3LU0 - chains B and D of the 5 polymer chains in the assembly; structure by electron microscopy, 11.20 A resolution (very low resolution: no residue pairs are listed; an interface is given only as per-side residue counts).

[Chain B]
Molecule: DNA-directed RNA polymerase subunit alpha
Source organism: Escherichia coli
Notes: EC 2.7.7.6
Reference sequence: P0A7Z4 (RPOA_ECOLI); numbering as in UniProt (aligned over 1-329)
Sequence (329 residues; numbered 1 to 329; the number before each row is that of its first residue):
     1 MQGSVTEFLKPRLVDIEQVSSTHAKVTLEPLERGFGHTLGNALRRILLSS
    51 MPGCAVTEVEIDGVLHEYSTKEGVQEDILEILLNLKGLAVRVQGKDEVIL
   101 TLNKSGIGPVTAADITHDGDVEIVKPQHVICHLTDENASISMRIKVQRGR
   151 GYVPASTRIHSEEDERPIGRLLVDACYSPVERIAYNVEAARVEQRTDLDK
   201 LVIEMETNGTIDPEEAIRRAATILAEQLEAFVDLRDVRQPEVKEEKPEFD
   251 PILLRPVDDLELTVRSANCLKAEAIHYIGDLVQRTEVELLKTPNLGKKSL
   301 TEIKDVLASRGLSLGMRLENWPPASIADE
Disordered / not traced: 236-329
Curated features (UniProtKB/Swiss-Prot):
  - region: E162 to E165 (Required for interaction with Crp at class II promoters)
  - modified residue: R265 (ADP-ribosylarginine), K297 (N6-acetyllysine), K298 (N6-acetyllysine)
  - mutagenesis: R45 (R45C: In rpoA112; temperature-sensitive, blocks RNA polymerase assembly), E162 to E165 (5-fold decrease in CRP-class II promoter-dependent transcription), E165 (E165K: 5-fold decrease in CRP-class II promoter-dependent transcription), R191 (R191C: In rpoA101; temperature-sensitive)

[Chain D]
Molecule: DNA-directed RNA polymerase subunit beta'
Source organism: Escherichia coli
Notes: EC 2.7.7.6
Reference sequence: P0A8T7 (RPOC_ECOLI); residue numbers follow UniProt; this construct covers 1-1407
Sequence (1407 residues; numbered 1 to 1407; the number before each row is that of its first residue):
     1 MKDLLKFLKAQTKTEEFDAIKIALASPDMIRSWSFGEVKKPETINYRTFK
    51 PERDGLFCARIFGPVKDYECLCGKYKRLKHRGVICEKCGVEVTQTKVRRE
   101 RMGHIELASPTAHIWFLKSLPSRIGLLLDMPLRDIERVLYFESYVVIEGG
   151 MTNLERQQILTEEQYLDALEEFGDEFDAKMGAEAIQALLKSMDLEQECEQ
   201 LREELNETNSETKRKKLTKRIKLLEAFVQSGNKPEWMILTVLPVLPPDLR
   251 PLVPLDGGRFATSDLNDLYRRVINRNNRLKRLLDLAAPDIIVRNEKRMLQ
   301 EAVDALLDNGRRGRAITGSNKRPLKSLADMIKGKQGRFRQNLLGKRVDYS
   351 GRSVITVGPYLRLHQCGLPKKMALELFKPFIYGKLELRGLATTIKAAKKM
   401 VEREEAVVWDILDEVIREHPVLLNRAPTLHRLGIQAFEPVLIEGKAIQLH
   451 PLVCAAYNADFDGDQMAVHVPLTLEAQLEARALMMSTNNILSPANGEPII
   501 VPSQDVVLGLYYMTRDCVNAKGEGMVLTGPKEAERLYRSGLASLHARVKV
   551 RITEYEKDANGELVAKTSLKDTTVGRAILWMIVPKGLPYSIVNQALGKKA
   601 ISKMLNTCYRILGLKPTVIFADQIMYTGFAYAARSGASVGIDDMVIPEKK
   651 HEIISEAEAEVAEIQEQFQSGLVTAGERYNKVIDIWAAANDRVSKAMMDN
   701 LQTETVINRDGQEEKQVSFNSIYMMADSGARGSAAQIRQLAGMRGLMAKP
   751 DGSIIETPITANFREGLNVLQYFISTHGARKGLADTALKTANSGYLTRRL
   801 VDVAQDLVVTEDDCGTHEGIMMTPVIEGGDVKEPLRDRVLGRVTAEDVLK
   851 PGTADILVPRNTLLHEQWCDLLEENSVDAVKVRSVVSCDTDFGVCAHCYG
   901 RDLARGHIINKGEAIGVIAAQSIGEPGTQLTMRTFHIGGAASRAAAESSI
   951 QVKNKGSIKLSNVKSVVNSSGKLVITSRNTELKLIDEFGRTKESYKVPYG
  1001 AVLAKGDGEQVAGGETVANWDPHTMPVITEVSGFVRFTDMIDGQTITRQT
  1051 DELTGLSSLVVLDSAERTAGGKDLRPALKIVDAQGNDVLIPGTDMPAQYF
  1101 LPGKAIVQLEDGVQISSGDTLARIPQESGGTKDITGGLPRVADLFEARRP
  1151 KEPAILAEISGIVSFGKETKGKRRLVITPVDGSDPYEEMIPKWRQLNVFE
  1201 GERVERGDVISDGPEAPHDILRLRGVHAVTRYIVNEVQDVYRLQGVKIND
  1251 KHIEVIVRQMLRKATIVNAGSSDFLEGEQVEYSRVKIANRELEANGKVGA
  1301 TYSRDLLGITKASLATESFISAASFQETTRVLTEAAVAGKRDELRGLKEN
  1351 VIVGRLIPAGTGYAYHQDRMRRRAAGEAPAAPQVTAEDASASLAELLNAG
  1401 LGGSDNE
Disordered / not traced: 1-13, 705-716, 1390-1407
Curated features (UniProtKB/Swiss-Prot):
  - binding site (Zn(2+)): C70, C72, C85, C88, C814, C888, C895, C898
  - binding site (Mg(2+)): D460, D462, D464
  - modified residue: K983 (N6-acetyllysine)
  - mutagenesis: Q504 (Q504P: Resistant to antibiotics salinamide A and B), N690 (N690D: Resistant to antibiotics salinamide A and B), M697 (M697V: Resistant to antibiotics salinamide A and B), A735 (A735T: Resistant to antibiotics salinamide A and B), R738 (R738C/H/P/S: Resistant to antibiotics salinamide A and B), A748 (A748E: Resistant to antibiotics salinamide A and B), P758 (P758S/T: Resistant to antibiotics salinamide A and B), F763 (F763C: Resistant to antibiotics salinamide A and B), S775 (S775A: Resistant to antibiotics salinamide A and B), A779 (A779T/V: Resistant to antibiotics salinamide A and B), R780 (R780C: Resistant to antibiotics salinamide A and B), G782 (G782A/C: Resistant to antibiotics salinamide A and B), 1 further mutagenesis entry in UniProt
Bound ions: Zn2+ site 1 near C88 (its only coordinating residue here); Mg2+: D460, D462, D464; Zn2+ site 2: C888, C895, C898
Reported in the primary citation:
  - post-translational modification sites: T1068 (citing earlier work)

[Chain B / chain D interface]
At this resolution (11 A) residue pairs are not listed: 32 residues of chain B and 32 of chain D lie at the interface.

[In short]
Chain B and chain D each contribute 32 residues to their interface. D460(D), D462(D) and D464(D) coordinate
Mg2+. From UniProt: 6 mutagenesis sites on chain B; 8 Zn2+-binding residues, 3 Mg2+-binding residues and 13
mutagenesis sites on chain D. The paper reports a modification site at T1068(D).
Chain B is DNA-directed RNA polymerase subunit alpha and chain D is DNA-directed RNA polymerase subunit beta',
both from Escherichia coli; the structure, Molecular model of Escherichia coli core RNA polymerase, was
determined by electron microscopy (same publication as 3LTI).
